PDB entry 4XHL | X-ray diffraction, 3.01 A resolution | chain A

Chain A:
Name: Casein kinase I homolog HRR25
From: Saccharomyces cerevisiae
Notes: EC 2.7.11.1
UniProtKB: P29295 (HRR25_YEAST); numbering as in UniProt (aligned over 1-394)
Chain sequence (394 residues; row label = number of the first residue in the row):
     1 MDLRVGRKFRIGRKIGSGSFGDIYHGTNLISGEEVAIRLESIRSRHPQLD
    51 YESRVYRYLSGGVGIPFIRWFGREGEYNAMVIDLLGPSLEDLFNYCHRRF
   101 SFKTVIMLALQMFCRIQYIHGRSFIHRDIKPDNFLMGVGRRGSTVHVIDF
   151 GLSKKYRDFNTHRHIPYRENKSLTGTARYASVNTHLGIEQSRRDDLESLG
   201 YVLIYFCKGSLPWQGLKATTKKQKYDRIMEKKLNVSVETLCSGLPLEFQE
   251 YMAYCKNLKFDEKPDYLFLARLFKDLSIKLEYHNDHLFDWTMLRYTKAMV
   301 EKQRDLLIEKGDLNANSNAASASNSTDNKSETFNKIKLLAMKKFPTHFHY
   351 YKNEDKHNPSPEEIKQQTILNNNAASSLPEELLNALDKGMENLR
Disordered / not traced: 1-4, 16-20, 300-331, 372-394
Sequence notes: engineered mutation Arg-38 (Lys in P29295)
Residues lining bound ligands: CKI (N-(2-aminoethyl)-5-chloroisoquinoline-8-sulfonamide): Ile-15, Ile-23, Ala-36, Tyr-56, Ile-82, Asp-83, Leu-84, Leu-85, Gly-86, Pro-87, Ser-88, Asp-91, Leu-135, Ile-148
UniProt features mapped onto this chain:
  - active site: Asp-128 (Proton acceptor)
  - binding site (ATP): Ile-15 to Ile-23
  - modified residue: Ser-143 (Phosphoserine)
Reported in the primary citation:
  - mutagenesis - K38R: abolished catalytic activity (proposed by the authors, not directly observed)

Overview:
Chain A binds compound CKI. Curated annotation (UniProt) lists active-site residue Asp-128 and 9 ATP-binding
residues. From the paper: K38R abolishes catalytic activity.
Chain A is Casein kinase I homolog HRR25 (Saccharomyces cerevisiae); the structure, Structure of S. cerevisiae
Hrr25 1-394 (K38R mutant), was determined by X-ray diffraction together with 5CYZ, 5CZO, 4XH0, 4XHG and 4XHH
from the same study.
